9CP1 - chains E and S of the 9 polymer chains in the assembly; structure by electron microscopy, 2.97 A resolution.

# Chain E
Protein: CRISPR-associated aCascade subunit Cas7/Csa2 2
Organism: Saccharolobus solfataricus P2
UniProtKB: Q97Y91 (CSA2B_SACS2); residue numbers follow UniProt; this construct covers 1-321
Amino-acid sequence (321 residues; numbered 1 to 321; the number before each row is that of its first residue):
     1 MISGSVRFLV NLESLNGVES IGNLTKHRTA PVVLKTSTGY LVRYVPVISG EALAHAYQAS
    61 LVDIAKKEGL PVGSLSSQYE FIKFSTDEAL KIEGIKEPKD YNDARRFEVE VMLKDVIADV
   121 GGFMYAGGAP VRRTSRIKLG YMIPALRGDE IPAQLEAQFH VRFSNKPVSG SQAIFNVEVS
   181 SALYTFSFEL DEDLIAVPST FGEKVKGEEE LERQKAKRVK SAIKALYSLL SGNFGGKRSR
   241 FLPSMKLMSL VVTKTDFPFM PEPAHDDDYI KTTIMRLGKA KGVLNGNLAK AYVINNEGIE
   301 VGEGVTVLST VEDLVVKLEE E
Not modelled in the structure: 169-172

# Chain S
Molecule: 63-nt RNA strand
Organism: Saccharolobus solfataricus
Sequence (63 nucleotides; each row starts with the number of its first residue):
     1 AUUGAAAGUU CUGUUUCGAA GAAAACCCGC CUCAGAUUCA UUAUGGGGAU AAUCUCUUAU
    61 AGA
Not modelled in the structure: 39-63

# Chain E / chain S interface
Contacting residue pairs - 34 pairs, chain E then chain S:
  Leu15(E) with A34(S), phosphate contact
  Asn16(E) with C33(S), phosphate contact; A34(S), phosphate contact
  Gly17(E) with C33(S), sugar contact
  Val18(E) with C33(S), base contact
  Glu19(E) with C33(S), base contact
  Arg28(E) with C33(S), salt bridge to the phosphate
  Ser49(E) with C33(S), hydrogen bond to the phosphate
  Glu51(E) with C31(S), hydrogen bond to the sugar; U32(S), sugar contact
  His55(E) with U32(S), salt bridge to the phosphate
  Gln58(E) with C31(S), phosphate contact
  Phe81(E) with C31(S), sugar contact
  Lys83(E) with C30(S), sugar contact
  Gly121(E) with C30(S), sugar contact
  Phe123(E) with G29(S), hydrogen bond to the sugar; C30(S), sugar contact
  Met124(E) with G29(S), base contact; C30(S), hydrogen bond to the base
  Arg132(E) with G29(S), base contact
  Arg133(E) with G29(S), sugar contact
  Thr134(E) with G29(S), sugar contact; C30(S), phosphate contact
  Ser135(E) with C30(S), hydrogen bond to the phosphate
  Val161(E) with U37(S), hydrogen bond to the sugar; U38(S), sugar contact
  Arg162(E) with U37(S), base contact
  Phe163(E) with U38(S), base contact
  Phe175(E) with U37(S), base contact
  Gly236(E) with A34(S), sugar contact; G35(S), phosphate contact
  Lys237(E) with G35(S), hydrogen bond to the phosphate
  Ser239(E) with A36(S), hydrogen bond to the phosphate
  Arg240(E) with U37(S), salt bridge to the phosphate
Interface residues without a listed pair, chain E (33 interface residues in all): Ala52, Ala54, Ser85, Gly122, Pro130, Arg238

# Overview
The interface between chain E and chain S involves 33 residues on one side and 10 on the other; the contacts
include 8 hydrogen bonds and 3 salt bridges. Polar pairs include Met124(E)-C30(S), Glu51(E)-C31(S) and
Phe123(E)-G29(S).
Here chain E is CRISPR-associated aCascade subunit Cas7/Csa2 2 (Saccharolobus solfataricus P2) and chain S is
a 63-nt RNA strand (Saccharolobus solfataricus). Entry 9CP1 (Post-targeting aCascade Type I-A CRISPR-Cas
Surveillance Complexes) was determined by electron microscopy.
